6KW4 - chains U and P of the 28 polymer chains in the assembly; structure by electron microscopy, 7.55 A resolution (low resolution: residue-level contacts below are approximate; hydrogen-bond / salt-bridge calls are withheld).

[Chain U]
Molecule: DNA 167
Sequence (167 nucleotides; numbered 1 to 167; the number before each row is that of its first residue):
     1 GATGAGAATC CCGGTGCCGA GGCCGCTCAA TTGGTCGTAG ACAGCTCTAG CACCGCTTAA
    61 ACGCACGTAC GCGCTGTCCC CCGCGTTTTA ACCGCCAAGG GGATTACTCC CTAGTCTCCA
   121 GGCACGTGTC AGATATATAC ATCCTGAAGC TTGTCGAGAA GTACTAG
Not modelled in the structure: 1, 158-167

[Chain P]
Name: Histone H4
Organism: Xenopus laevis
UniProtKB: A0A1L8G0X3 (A0A1L8G0X3_XENLA); residues 0-125 here correspond to UniProt positions 1-126 (UniProt number = residue number + 1)
Chain sequence (126 residues; numbered 0 to 125; the number before each row is that of its first residue; numbering starts at 0):
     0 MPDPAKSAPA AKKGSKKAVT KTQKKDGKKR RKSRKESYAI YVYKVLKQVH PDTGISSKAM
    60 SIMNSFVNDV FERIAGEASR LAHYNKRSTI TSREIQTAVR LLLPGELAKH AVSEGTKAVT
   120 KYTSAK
Not modelled in the structure: 0-31, 125

[Interface between chain U and chain P]
Contacting residue pairs (13):
  DA20(U) - Ile54(P)
  DA20(U) - Ser55(P)
  DA20(U) - Ser56(P)
  DG21(U) - Tyr42(P)
  DG21(U) - Gly53(P)
  DG22(U) - Tyr42(P)
  DT27(U) - Arg33(P)
  DC28(U) - Arg33(P)
  DA39(U) - Ser87(P)
  DA39(U) - Thr88(P)
  DG40(U) - Arg86(P)
  DG40(U) - Ser87(P)
  DG40(U) - Thr88(P)

[Summary]
7 residues of chain U and 9 residues of chain P are in contact.
Chain U is DNA 167 and chain P is Histone H4 (Xenopus laevis); the structure, The ClassB RSC-Nucleosome
Complex, was determined by electron microscopy, deposited together with 6K15 and 6KW3.
